Entry 8RED (electron microscopy, 3.90 A resolution); this record covers chains A and B of the 9 polymer chains in the assembly.

[Chain A (and B)]
Name: DNA-directed RNA polymerase subunit alpha
Source organism: Escherichia coli K-12
Notes: EC 2.7.7.6; chain B of this document is another copy of the same molecule, construct and numbering; everything in this record applies to it too
UniProtKB: P0A7Z4 (RPOA_ECOLI); residue numbers follow UniProt; this construct covers 4-324
Amino-acid sequence (321 residues; row label = number of the first residue in the row):
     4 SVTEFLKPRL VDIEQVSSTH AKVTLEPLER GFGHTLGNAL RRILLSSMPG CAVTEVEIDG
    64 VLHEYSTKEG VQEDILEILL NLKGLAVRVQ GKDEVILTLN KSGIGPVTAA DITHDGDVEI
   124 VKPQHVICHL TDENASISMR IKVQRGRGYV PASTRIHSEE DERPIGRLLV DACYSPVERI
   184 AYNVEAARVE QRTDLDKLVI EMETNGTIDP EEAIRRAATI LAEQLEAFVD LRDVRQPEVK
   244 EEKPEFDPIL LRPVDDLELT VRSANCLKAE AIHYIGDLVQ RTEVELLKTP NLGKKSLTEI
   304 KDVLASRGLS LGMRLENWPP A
Disordered / not traced: 4-6, 238-247 (chain B: 239-324)
Curated features (UniProtKB/Swiss-Prot):
  - region: Glu-162 to Glu-165 (Required for interaction with Crp at class II promoters)
  - modified residue: Arg-265 (ADP-ribosylarginine), Lys-297 (N6-acetyllysine), Lys-298 (N6-acetyllysine)
  - mutagenesis: Arg-45 (R45C: In rpoA112; temperature-sensitive, blocks RNA polymerase assembly), Glu-162 to Glu-165 (5-fold decrease in CRP-class II promoter-dependent transcription), Glu-165 (E165K: 5-fold decrease in CRP-class II promoter-dependent transcription), Arg-191 (R191C: In rpoA101; temperature-sensitive)

[Interface between chain A and chain B]
Pairs across the interface (70):
  Glu-7(A) with Arg-150(B), salt bridge
  Phe-8(A) with Arg-150(B)
  Leu-9(A) with Gln-227(B)
  Lys-10(A) with Glu-226(B); Glu-229(B)
  Pro-11(A) with Gln-227(B); Ala-230(B)
  Leu-13(A) with Phe-231(B), hydrophobic
  Leu-28(A) with Phe-231(B), hydrophobic
  Glu-32(A) with Arg-150(B), salt bridge
  Gly-34(A) with Arg-45(B), hydrogen bond (backbone-side chain)
  Phe-35(A) with Ile-46(B), hydrophobic; Ser-50(B); Gln-227(B)
  His-37(A) with Arg-45(B)
  Thr-38(A) with Ala-42(B); Arg-45(B), hydrogen bond
  Asn-41(A) with Asn-41(B)
  Ala-42(A) with Thr-38(B)
  Arg-45(A) with Gly-34(B), hydrogen bond (side chain-backbone); His-37(B); Thr-38(B), hydrogen bond
  Ile-46(A) with Phe-35(B), hydrophobic
  Ser-50(A) with Phe-8(B)
  Pro-52(A) with Val-5(B), hydrophobic
  Arg-148(A) with Val-5(B)
  Gly-149(A) with Val-5(B)
  Arg-150(A) with Ser-4(B); Glu-7(B), hydrogen bond (side chain-backbone); Phe-8(B); Glu-32(B), salt bridge
  Arg-218(A) with Phe-231(B), hydrogen bond (side chain-backbone); Leu-234(B); Arg-235(B)
  Arg-219(A) with Thr-6(B)
  Ala-221(A) with Leu-228(B); Phe-231(B), hydrophobic
  Thr-222(A) with Val-232(B); Arg-235(B)
  Ile-223(A) with Phe-8(B), hydrophobic; Phe-35(B), hydrophobic
  Leu-224(A) with Leu-39(B), hydrophobic; Leu-228(B), hydrophobic
  Glu-226(A) with Lys-10(B), hydrogen bond (backbone-side chain)
  Gln-227(A) with Leu-9(B), hydrogen bond (side chain-backbone); Pro-11(B); Phe-35(B); Leu-39(B)
  Leu-228(A) with Leu-39(B), hydrophobic; Ala-221(B), hydrophobic; Leu-224(B), hydrophobic
  Ala-230(A) with Pro-11(B), hydrophobic
  Phe-231(A) with Leu-28(B), hydrophobic; Leu-39(B), hydrophobic; Leu-43(B), hydrophobic; Ala-221(B), hydrophobic
  Val-232(A) with Arg-218(B); Thr-222(B)
  Asp-233(A) with Arg-218(B)
  Leu-234(A) with Val-14(B); Ile-16(B), hydrophobic; Val-26(B), hydrophobic; Arg-218(B)
  Arg-235(A) with Arg-12(B); Ile-16(B); Arg-218(B)
  Asp-236(A) with Leu-13(B); Val-14(B), hydrogen bond (side chain-backbone); Ile-16(B)
  Val-237(A) with Ile-16(B), hydrophobic
Interface residues without a listed pair, chain A (44 interface residues in all): Arg-12, Leu-31, Leu-39, Ser-49, Ala-225, Glu-229
Interface residues without a listed pair, chain B (46 interface residues in all): Leu-31, Pro-52, Arg-195, Leu-201, Glu-214, Ile-217

[In short]
Chain A and chain B form an interface of 44 and 46 residues respectively; the contacts include 9 hydrogen
bonds and 3 salt bridges. Polar pairs include Glu-7(A)/Arg-150(B), Glu-32(A)/Arg-150(B) and
Gly-34(A)/Arg-45(B). Curated annotation (UniProt) lists 6 mutagenesis sites on chain A.
Chain A and chain B are both DNA-directed RNA polymerase subunit alpha (Escherichia coli K-12); the structure,
Cryo-EM structure of bacterial RNA polymerase-sigma54 initial transcribing complex - 8nt complex, was
determined by electron microscopy together with 8RE4, 8REA, 8REB, 8REC and 8REE from the same study.
